Entry 4TTR (X-ray diffraction, 2.10 A resolution); this record covers chain A.

[Chain A]
Molecule: Dephospho-CoA kinase
From: Legionella pneumophila subsp. pneumophila
Notes: EC 2.7.1.24
UniProt: Q5ZVH3 (COAE_LEGPH); residues 7-207 here correspond to UniProt positions 1-201 (UniProt number = residue number - 6)
Sequence (215 residues; each row starts with the number of its first residue; numbers below 1 keep their minus sign (Met-7 is residue -7)):
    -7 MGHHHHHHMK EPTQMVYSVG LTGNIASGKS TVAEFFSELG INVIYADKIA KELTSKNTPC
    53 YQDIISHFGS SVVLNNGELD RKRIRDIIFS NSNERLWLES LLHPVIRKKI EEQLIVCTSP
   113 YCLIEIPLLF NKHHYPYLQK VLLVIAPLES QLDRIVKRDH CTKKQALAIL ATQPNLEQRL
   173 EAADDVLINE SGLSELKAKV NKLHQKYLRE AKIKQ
Disordered / not traced: -7 to 6
Construct notes: initiating methionine (-7); expression tag (-6 to 6)
Ligand contacts: 1,3-butanediol (BU2): Ala18, Ser19, Gly20, Lys21, Ser22, Thr23
UniProt features mapped onto this chain:
  - binding site (ATP): Ala18 to Thr23

[In short]
Chain A binds 1,3-butanediol. From UniProt: 6 ATP-binding residues.
Chain A is Dephospho-CoA kinase (Legionella pneumophila subsp. pneumophila); the structure, Crystal structure
of Legionella pneumophila dephospho-CoA kinase in complex with Bu2, was determined by X-ray diffraction (same
publication as 4TTP and 4TTQ).
